5YXJ - chains A and D; structure by X-ray diffraction, 2.62 A resolution.

== Chain A ==
Name: Bile acid receptor
From: Homo sapiens
Reference sequence: Q96RI1 (NR1H4_HUMAN); residues 244-472 here correspond to UniProt positions 258-486 (UniProt number = residue number + 14)
Sequence (229 residues; each row starts with the number of its first residue):
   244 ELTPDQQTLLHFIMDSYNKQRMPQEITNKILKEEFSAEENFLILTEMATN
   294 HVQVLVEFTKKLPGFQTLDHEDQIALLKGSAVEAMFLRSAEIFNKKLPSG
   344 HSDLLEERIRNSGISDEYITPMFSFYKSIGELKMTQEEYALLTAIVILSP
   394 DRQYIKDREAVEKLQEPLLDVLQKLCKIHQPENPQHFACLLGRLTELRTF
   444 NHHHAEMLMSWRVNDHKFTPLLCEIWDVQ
Unresolved in the structure: 339-341, 472
UniProt features mapped onto this chain:
  - binding site (chenodeoxycholate): Arg-331, Tyr-361, Tyr-369, His-447
  - modified residue: Thr-442 (Phosphothreonine)
  - cross-link: Lys-275 (Glycyl lysine isopeptide (Lys-Gly) (interchain with G-Cter in SUMO1))

== Chain D ==
Name: Peptide from Nuclear receptor coactivator 2
Reference sequence: E7EWM1 (E7EWM1_HUMAN); residues 745-755 here correspond to UniProt positions 741-751 (UniProt number = residue number - 4)
Sequence (11 residues; row label = number of the first residue in the row):
   745 ENALLRYLLDK

== Interface between chain A and chain D ==
Contacting residue pairs (18):
  Val-299(A) / Leu-752(D)  hydrophobic
  Lys-303(A) / Leu-752(D)
  Lys-303(A) / Leu-753(D)
  Lys-303(A) / Lys-755(D)
  Phe-308(A) / Leu-753(D)  hydrophobic
  His-313(A) / Arg-750(D)  hydrogen bond (backbone-side chain)
  Gln-316(A) / Arg-750(D)
  Gln-316(A) / Leu-753(D)
  Ile-317(A) / Asn-746(D)
  Ile-317(A) / Leu-749(D)  hydrophobic
  Ile-317(A) / Leu-753(D)  hydrophobic
  Leu-320(A) / Leu-749(D)  hydrophobic
  Lys-321(A) / Asn-746(D)  hydrogen bond
  Lys-321(A) / Leu-749(D)
  Leu-464(A) / Leu-748(D)
  Leu-464(A) / Leu-749(D)  hydrophobic
  Leu-464(A) / Leu-752(D)  hydrophobic
  Ile-468(A) / Leu-749(D)  hydrophobic
Other interface residues (no listed pair), chain A (13 interface residues in all): Gln-309, Pro-463, Glu-467
Other interface residues (no listed pair), chain D (8 interface residues in all): Ala-747

== In short ==
13 residues of chain A and 8 residues of chain D are in contact, with 2 hydrogen bonds. Among the polar pairs
are His-313(A)/Arg-750(D) and Lys-321(A)/Asn-746(D). Curated annotation (UniProt) lists 4
chenodeoxycholate-binding residues on chain A.
Chain A is Bile acid receptor (Homo sapiens) and chain D is Peptide from Nuclear receptor coactivator 2; the
structure, FXR ligand binding domain, was determined by X-ray diffraction.
